PDB entry 1JFA | X-ray diffraction, 2.50 A resolution | chain A

# Chain A
Protein: Trichodiene synthase
Organism: Fusarium sporotrichioides
Notes: EC 4.1.99.6
UniProt: P13513 (TRI5_FUSSP); residues 1-374 here = UniProt positions 1-374
Sequence (374 residues; row label = number of the first residue in the row):
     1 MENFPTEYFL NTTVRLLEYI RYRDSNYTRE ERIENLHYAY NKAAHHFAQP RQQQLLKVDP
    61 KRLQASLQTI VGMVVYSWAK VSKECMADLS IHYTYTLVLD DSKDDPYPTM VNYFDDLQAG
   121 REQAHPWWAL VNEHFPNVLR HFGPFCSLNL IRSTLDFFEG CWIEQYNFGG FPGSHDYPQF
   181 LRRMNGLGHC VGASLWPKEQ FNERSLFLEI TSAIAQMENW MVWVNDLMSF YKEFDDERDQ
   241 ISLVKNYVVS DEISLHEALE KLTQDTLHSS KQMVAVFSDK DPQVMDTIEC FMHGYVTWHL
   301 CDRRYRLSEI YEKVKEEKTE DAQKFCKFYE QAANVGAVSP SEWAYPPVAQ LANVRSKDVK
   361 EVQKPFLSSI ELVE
Disordered / not traced: 355-374
UniProt features mapped onto this chain:
  - region: Asp100 to Asp104 (Aspartate-rich domain)
  - binding site (Mg(2+)): Asp100, Glu164, Asn225, Ser229, Glu233, Asp239, Ile241
  - mutagenesis: Asp100 (D100E: Does not significantly perturb the overall structure of trichodiene synthase but leads to an increased KM, a reduction in kcat, as well as to the production of anomalous sesquiterpene products ...), Asp101 (D101E: Leads to an increased KM for Mg(2+), a reduction in kcat, as well as to the production of anomalous sesquiterpene products in addition to trichodiene when incubated with farnesyl diphosphate), Asp104 (D104E: Does not significantly affect the KM and kcat for farnesyl diphosphate), Cys146 (C146F: Leads to the loss of activity), Cys190 (C190F: Increases the KM for farnesyl diphosphate by about 1.3-fold and reduces the kcat by about 2000-fold), Asn225 (N225D: Increases the KM for farnesyl diphosphate by about 6-fold and reduces the kcat by about 28-fold. Leads to complete loss of activity; when associated with S-229), Ser229 (S229T: Increases the KM for farnesyl diphosphate by about 77-fold and reduces the kcat by about 9-fold. Leads to complete loss of activity; when associated with D-225), Tyr295 (Y295F: Does not affect the catalytic activity), Arg304 (R304K: Does not cause large changes in the overall structure but increases the KM for farnesyl diphosphate by about 25-fold, reduces the kcat by about 200-fold, and leads to conversion of farnesyl ...), Tyr305 (Y305F: Does not cause large changes in the overall structure but increases the KM for farnesyl diphosphate by about 7-fold ...)
From the paper describing this entry:
  - contacts within the chain: Arg62-Asp101 (salt bridge), Thr69-Arg304 (hydrogen bond)
  - catalytic residues: Tyr93, Thr96, Leu97 (proposed by the authors, not directly observed)

# In short
From UniProt: 7 Mg2+-binding residues and 10 mutagenesis sites. From the paper: catalytic residues Tyr93,
Thr96 and Leu97; contacts within the chain involving Asp101, Arg62 and Arg304 among others.
Chain A is Trichodiene synthase (Fusarium sporotrichioides); the structure, Trichodiene Synthase from Fusarium
Sporotrichioides, was determined by X-ray diffraction, deposited together with 1JFG.
